4RI8 - chains A and E of the 4 polymer chains in the assembly; structure by X-ray diffraction, 2.90 A resolution.

== Chain A ==
Protein: Fanconi-associated nuclease 1
Organism: Homo sapiens
Notes: EC 3.1.21.-, 3.1.4.1
Reference sequence: Q9Y2M0 (FAN1_HUMAN); numbering as in UniProt; present here: 370-509, 519-1017
Sequence (651 residues; numbered 358 to 1017; 9 numbers in that range are skipped by the numbering (no residue carries them; nothing is unmodelled there); the number before each row is that of its first residue):
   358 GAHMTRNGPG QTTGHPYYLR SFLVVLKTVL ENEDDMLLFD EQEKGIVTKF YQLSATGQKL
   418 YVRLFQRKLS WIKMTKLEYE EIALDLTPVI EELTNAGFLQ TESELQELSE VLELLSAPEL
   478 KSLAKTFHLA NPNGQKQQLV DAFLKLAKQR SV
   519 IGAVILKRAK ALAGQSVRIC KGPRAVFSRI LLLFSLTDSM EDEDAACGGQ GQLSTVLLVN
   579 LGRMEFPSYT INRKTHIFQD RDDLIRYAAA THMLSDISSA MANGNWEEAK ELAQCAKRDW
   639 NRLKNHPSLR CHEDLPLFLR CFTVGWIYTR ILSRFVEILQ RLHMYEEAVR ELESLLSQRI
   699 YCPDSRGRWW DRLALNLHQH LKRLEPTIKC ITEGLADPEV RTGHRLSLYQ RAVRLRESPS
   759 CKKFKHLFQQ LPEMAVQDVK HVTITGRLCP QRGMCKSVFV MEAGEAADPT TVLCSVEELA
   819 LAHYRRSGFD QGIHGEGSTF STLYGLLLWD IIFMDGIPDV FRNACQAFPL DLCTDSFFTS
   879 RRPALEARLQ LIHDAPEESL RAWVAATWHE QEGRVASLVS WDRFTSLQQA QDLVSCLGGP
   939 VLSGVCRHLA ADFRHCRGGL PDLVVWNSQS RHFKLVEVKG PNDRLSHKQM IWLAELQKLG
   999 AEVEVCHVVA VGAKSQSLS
Disordered / not traced: 358-369, 788-793, 800-809, 1010-1017
Differences from the reference sequence: expression tag (358-369); engineered mutation Ala-487 (Val in Q9Y2M0)
Curated features (UniProtKB/Swiss-Prot):
  - binding site (Mn(2+)): Glu-834, Asp-960, Glu-975, Val-976
  - natural variant: Cys-871 (C871R: In KMIN), Gln-929 (Q929P: In KMIN), Gly-937 (G937D: In KMIN), Asp-960 (D960N: In KMIN)
  - mutagenesis: Leu-477 (L477P: Still localized to sites of DNA damage but the strength of the signal is diminished), Arg-706 (R706A: Strongly reduced affinity for sites that have a 5'-terminal phosphate anchor at a flap of 1 nucleotide; when associated with A-952), Gln-864 (Q864A: Loss of nuclease activity; when associated with A-960; A-975 and A-977), Arg-952 (R952A: Strongly reduced affinity for sites that have a 5'-terminal phosphate anchor at a flap of 1 nucleotide; when associated with A-706), Asp-960 (D960A: Loss of nuclease activity. Loss of nuclease activity; when associated with A-864; A-975 and A-977), Glu-975 (E975A: Loss of nuclease activity; when associated with A-864; A-960 and A-977), Lys-977 (K977A: Loss of nuclease activity; when associated with A-864; A-960 and A-975), Asp-981 to Arg-982 (Loss of nuclease activity)
Metal / ion sites: Ca2+: Glu-815, Asp-960, Glu-975, Val-976 (shared with 1 residue of chain F)
Reported in the primary citation:
  - binding site for the 14-nt DNA strand (chain E): Tyr-374, Val-577, Arg-581
  - binding site for the 8-nt DNA strand: Arg-706, His-742, Arg-952, Lys-986
  - mutagenesis - R706A/R952A (210 nM Kd): decreased binding to 5'pT1/3'T8

== Chain E ==
Molecule: 14-nt DNA strand
Sequence (14 nucleotides; row label = number of the first residue in the row):
     1 TTTGAGGAGT CTTT

== Interface between chain A and chain E ==
Pairs across the interface (20):
  Pro-373(A) / DT14(E)  phosphate contact
  Tyr-374(A) / DC11(E)  sugar contact
  Tyr-374(A) / DT12(E)  hydrogen bond to the phosphate
  Tyr-374(A) / DT13(E)  sugar contact
  Tyr-374(A) / DT14(E)  hydrogen bond to the phosphate
  Arg-377(A) / DT14(E)  hydrogen bond to the phosphate
  Arg-420(A) / DC11(E)  sugar contact
  Arg-420(A) / DT12(E)  salt bridge to the phosphate
  Arg-424(A) / DT10(E)  salt bridge to the phosphate
  Arg-424(A) / DC11(E)  salt bridge to the phosphate
  Lys-425(A) / DG9(E)  salt bridge to the phosphate
  Lys-425(A) / DT10(E)  hydrogen bond to the phosphate
  Tyr-436(A) / DC11(E)  hydrogen bond to the phosphate
  Thr-573(A) / DT12(E)  hydrogen bond to the base
  Leu-576(A) / DT12(E)  base contact
  Val-577(A) / DT12(E)  base contact
  Val-577(A) / DT13(E)  base contact
  Asn-578(A) / DT13(E)  base contact
  Arg-581(A) / DT13(E)  hydrogen bond to the base
  Arg-581(A) / DT14(E)  base contact

== Summary ==
Chain A and chain E form an interface of 12 and 6 residues respectively; the contacts include 7 hydrogen bonds
and 4 salt bridges. Polar pairs include Thr-573(A)/DT12(E), Arg-581(A)/DT13(E) and Tyr-374(A)/DT12(E). From
the paper: a binding site for the 8-nt DNA strand at Arg-706(A), His-742(A) and Arg-952(A) among others;
R706A/R952A of chain A reduce binding to 5'pT1/3'T8.
Here chain A is Fanconi-associated nuclease 1 (Homo sapiens) and chain E is a 14-nt DNA strand. Entry 4RI8
(FAN1 Nuclease bound to 5' phosphorylated p(dG)/3'(dT-dT-dT-dT) double flap DNA) was determined by X-ray
diffraction, deposited together with 4RI9, 4RIA, 4RIB, 4RIC and 4RID.
